8IFY - chains C and E of the 5 polymer chains in the assembly; structure by electron microscopy, 2.55 A resolution.

# Chain C
Molecule: Spike glycoprotein
Source organism: Severe acute respiratory syndrome coronavirus 2
UniProt: P0DTC2 (SPIKE_SARS2); aligned to UniProt positions 28-1143 over residues 30-1145 (the alignment contains insertions or deletions, so no single offset holds)
Sequence (1127 residues; row label = number of the first residue in the row):
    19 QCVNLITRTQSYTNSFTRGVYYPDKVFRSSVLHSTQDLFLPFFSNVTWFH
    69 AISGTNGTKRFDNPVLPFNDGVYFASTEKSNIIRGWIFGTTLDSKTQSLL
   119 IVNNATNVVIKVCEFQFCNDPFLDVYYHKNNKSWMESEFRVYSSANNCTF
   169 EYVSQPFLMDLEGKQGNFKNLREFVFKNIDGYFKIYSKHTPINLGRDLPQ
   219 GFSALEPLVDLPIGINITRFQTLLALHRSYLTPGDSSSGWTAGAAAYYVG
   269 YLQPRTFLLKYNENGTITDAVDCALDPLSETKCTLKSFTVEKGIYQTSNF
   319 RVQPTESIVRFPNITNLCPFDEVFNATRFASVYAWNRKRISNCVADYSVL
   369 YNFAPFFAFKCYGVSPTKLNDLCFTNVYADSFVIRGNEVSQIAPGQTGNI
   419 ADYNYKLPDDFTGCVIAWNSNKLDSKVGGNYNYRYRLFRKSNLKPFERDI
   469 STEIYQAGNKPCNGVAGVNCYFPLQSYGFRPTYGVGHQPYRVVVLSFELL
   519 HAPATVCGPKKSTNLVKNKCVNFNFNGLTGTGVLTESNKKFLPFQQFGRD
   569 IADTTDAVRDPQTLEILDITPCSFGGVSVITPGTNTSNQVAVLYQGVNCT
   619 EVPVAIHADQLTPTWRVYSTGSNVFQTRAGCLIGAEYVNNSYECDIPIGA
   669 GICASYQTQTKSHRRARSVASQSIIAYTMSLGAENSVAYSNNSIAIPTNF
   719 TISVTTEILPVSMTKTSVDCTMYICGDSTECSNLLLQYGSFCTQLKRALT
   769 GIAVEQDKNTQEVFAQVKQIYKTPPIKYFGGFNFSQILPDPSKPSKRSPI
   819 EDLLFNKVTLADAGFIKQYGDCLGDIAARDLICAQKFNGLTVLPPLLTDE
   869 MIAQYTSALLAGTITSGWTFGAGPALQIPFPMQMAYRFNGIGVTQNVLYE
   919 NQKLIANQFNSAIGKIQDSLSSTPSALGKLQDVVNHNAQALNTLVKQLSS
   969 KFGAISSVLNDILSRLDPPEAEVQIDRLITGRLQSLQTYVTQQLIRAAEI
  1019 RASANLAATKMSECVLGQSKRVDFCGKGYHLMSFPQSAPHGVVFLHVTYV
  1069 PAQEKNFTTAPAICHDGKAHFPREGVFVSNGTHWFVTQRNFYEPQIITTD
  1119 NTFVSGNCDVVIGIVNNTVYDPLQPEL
Unresolved in the structure: 19-29, 70-81, 142-152, 178-186, 211-214, 247-262, 622-640, 676-689, 828-847
Construct notes: expression tag (19-29); variant Asp142 (Gly in P0DTC2), Gly213 (Val in P0DTC2), Asp339 (Gly in P0DTC2), Phe371 (Ser in P0DTC2), Pro373 (Ser in P0DTC2), Phe375 (Ser in P0DTC2), Ala376 (Thr in P0DTC2), Asn405 (Asp in P0DTC2), Ser408 (Arg in P0DTC2), Asn417 (Lys in P0DTC2), Lys440 (Asn in P0DTC2), Arg452 (Leu in P0DTC2), Asn477 (Ser in P0DTC2), Lys478 (Thr in P0DTC2), Ala484 (Glu in P0DTC2), Val486 (Phe in P0DTC2), Arg498 (Gln in P0DTC2), Tyr501 (Asn in P0DTC2), His505 (Tyr in P0DTC2), Gly614 (Asp in P0DTC2), Tyr655 (His in P0DTC2), Lys679 (Asn in P0DTC2), His681 (Pro in P0DTC2), Lys764 (Asn in P0DTC2), Tyr796 (Asp in P0DTC2), His954 (Gln in P0DTC2), Lys969 (Asn in P0DTC2); engineered mutation Pro817 (Phe in P0DTC2), Pro892 (Ala in P0DTC2), Pro899 (Ala in P0DTC2), Pro942 (Ala in P0DTC2), Pro986 (Lys in P0DTC2), Pro987 (Val in P0DTC2)
Disulfides: Cys131-Cys166, Cys291-Cys301, Cys379-Cys432, Cys391-Cys525, Cys538-Cys590, Cys617-Cys649, Cys662-Cys671, Cys738-Cys760, Cys743-Cys749, Cys1032-Cys1043, Cys1082-Cys1126
Covalently attached groups: N-acetylglucosamine (NAG) linked to Asn63, Asn282, Asn331, Asn616, Asn709, Asn1074

# Chain E
Molecule: Angiotensin-converting enzyme
Source organism: Odocoileus virginianus
UniProt: A0A6J0Z472 (A0A6J0Z472_ODOVR); residues 20-680 here correspond to UniProt positions 19-679 (UniProt number = residue number - 1)
Sequence (661 residues; numbered 20 to 680; the number before each row is that of its first residue):
    20 STTEEQAKTFLEKFNHEAEDLSYQSSLASWNYNTNITDENVQKMNEARAK
    70 WSAFYEEQSRMAKTYSLEEIQNLTLKRQLKALQQSGTSVLSAEKSKRLNT
   120 ILNTMSTIYSTGKVLDPNTQECLALEPGLDDIMENSRDYNRRLWAWEGWR
   170 AEVGKQLRPLYEEYVVLENEMARANNYEDYGDYWRGDYEVTEAGDYDYSR
   220 DQLMKDVENTFAEIKPLYEQLHAYVRAKLMDTYPSYISPTGCLPAHLLGD
   270 MWGRFWTNLYSLTVPFKHKPSIDVTEKMKNQSWDAERIFKEAEKFFVSIS
   320 LPHMTQGFWDNSMLTEPGDGRKVVCHPTAWDLGKGDFRIKMCTKVTMDDF
   370 LTAHHEMGHIQYDMAYAAQPYLLRDGANEGFHEAVGEIMSLSAATPHYLK
   420 ALGLLEPDFYEDNETEINFLLKQALTIVGTLPFTYMLEKWRWMVFKGEIP
   470 KEQWMEKWWEMKREIVGVVEPLPHDETYCDPACLFHVAEDYSFIRYYTRT
   520 IYQFQFHEALCKTANHEGALFKCDISNSTEAGQRLLQMLSLGKSEPWTLA
   570 LESIVGIKTMDVKPLLNYFEPLFTWLKEQNRNSFVGWSTEWTPYSDQSIK
   620 VRISLKSALGKNADANCPFVWCVPPVSHLVAIVIRSAVTVSQCCVQATLV
   670 LLNPGPKVPEE
Unresolved in the structure: 615-680
Disulfides: Cys344-Cys361, Cys530-Cys542
Covalently attached groups: N-acetylglucosamine (NAG) linked to Asn432, Asn546
Residues lining bound ligands:
  - N-acetylglucosamine (NAG; 2-acetamido-2-deoxy-beta-D-glucopyranose), molecule 1: Thr53, Asn54, Arg340, Lys341
  - N-acetylglucosamine (NAG), molecule 2: Lys296, Asn299, Gln300, Gly422, Leu423, Glu425

# How chain C and chain E interact
Contacting residue pairs (24):
  Arg403(C) with Lys353(E)
  Phe456(C) with His35(E)
  Tyr473(C) with Thr28(E)
  Ala475(C) with Gln25(E)
  Gly476(C) with Gln25(E)
  Asn477(C) with Glu24(E), hydrogen bond; Gln25(E)
  Asn487(C) with Glu76(E); Gln77(E), hydrogen bond
  Tyr489(C) with Phe73(E)
  Tyr495(C) with Lys353(E), hydrogen bond
  Arg498(C) with Tyr42(E)
  Pro499(C) with Asp329(E)
  Thr500(C) with Tyr42(E); Gly326(E); Asp329(E); Asn330(E), hydrogen bond; Lys353(E); Gly354(E), hydrogen bond (side chain-backbone); Asp355(E)
  Tyr501(C) with Tyr42(E); Lys353(E)
  Gly502(C) with Lys353(E)
  His505(C) with Lys353(E)
Other interface residues (no listed pair), chain C (17 interface residues in all): Pro491, Ser494
Other interface residues (no listed pair), chain E (23 interface residues in all): Ser20, Phe29, Lys32, Glu36, Asp39, Leu46, Arg79, Met80, Gln325

# Overview
Chain C and chain E form an interface of 17 and 23 residues respectively; the contacts include 5 hydrogen
bonds. Among the polar pairs are Asn477(C)-Glu24(E), Asn487(C)-Gln77(E) and Tyr495(C)-Lys353(E). Bound to
chain E: N-acetylglucosamine.
Here chain C is Spike glycoprotein (Severe acute respiratory syndrome coronavirus 2) and chain E is
Angiotensin-converting enzyme (Odocoileus virginianus). Entry 8IFY (Cryo-EM structure of SARS-CoV-2 Omicron
BA.4/5 spike protein in complex with white-tailed deer ACE2) was determined by electron microscopy (same
publication as 8HFX, 8HFY, 8HFZ, 8HG0 and 8IFZ).
